Entry 9R95 (electron microscopy, 3.20 A resolution); this record covers chains A and C of the 6 polymer chains in the assembly.

[Chain A]
Molecule: DNA-directed RNA polymerase, mitochondrial
Organism: Homo sapiens
Notes: EC 2.7.7.6
UniProt: O00411 (RPOM_HUMAN); residue numbers follow UniProt; this construct covers 43-1230
Amino-acid sequence (1188 residues; numbered 43 to 1230; the number before each row is that of its first residue):
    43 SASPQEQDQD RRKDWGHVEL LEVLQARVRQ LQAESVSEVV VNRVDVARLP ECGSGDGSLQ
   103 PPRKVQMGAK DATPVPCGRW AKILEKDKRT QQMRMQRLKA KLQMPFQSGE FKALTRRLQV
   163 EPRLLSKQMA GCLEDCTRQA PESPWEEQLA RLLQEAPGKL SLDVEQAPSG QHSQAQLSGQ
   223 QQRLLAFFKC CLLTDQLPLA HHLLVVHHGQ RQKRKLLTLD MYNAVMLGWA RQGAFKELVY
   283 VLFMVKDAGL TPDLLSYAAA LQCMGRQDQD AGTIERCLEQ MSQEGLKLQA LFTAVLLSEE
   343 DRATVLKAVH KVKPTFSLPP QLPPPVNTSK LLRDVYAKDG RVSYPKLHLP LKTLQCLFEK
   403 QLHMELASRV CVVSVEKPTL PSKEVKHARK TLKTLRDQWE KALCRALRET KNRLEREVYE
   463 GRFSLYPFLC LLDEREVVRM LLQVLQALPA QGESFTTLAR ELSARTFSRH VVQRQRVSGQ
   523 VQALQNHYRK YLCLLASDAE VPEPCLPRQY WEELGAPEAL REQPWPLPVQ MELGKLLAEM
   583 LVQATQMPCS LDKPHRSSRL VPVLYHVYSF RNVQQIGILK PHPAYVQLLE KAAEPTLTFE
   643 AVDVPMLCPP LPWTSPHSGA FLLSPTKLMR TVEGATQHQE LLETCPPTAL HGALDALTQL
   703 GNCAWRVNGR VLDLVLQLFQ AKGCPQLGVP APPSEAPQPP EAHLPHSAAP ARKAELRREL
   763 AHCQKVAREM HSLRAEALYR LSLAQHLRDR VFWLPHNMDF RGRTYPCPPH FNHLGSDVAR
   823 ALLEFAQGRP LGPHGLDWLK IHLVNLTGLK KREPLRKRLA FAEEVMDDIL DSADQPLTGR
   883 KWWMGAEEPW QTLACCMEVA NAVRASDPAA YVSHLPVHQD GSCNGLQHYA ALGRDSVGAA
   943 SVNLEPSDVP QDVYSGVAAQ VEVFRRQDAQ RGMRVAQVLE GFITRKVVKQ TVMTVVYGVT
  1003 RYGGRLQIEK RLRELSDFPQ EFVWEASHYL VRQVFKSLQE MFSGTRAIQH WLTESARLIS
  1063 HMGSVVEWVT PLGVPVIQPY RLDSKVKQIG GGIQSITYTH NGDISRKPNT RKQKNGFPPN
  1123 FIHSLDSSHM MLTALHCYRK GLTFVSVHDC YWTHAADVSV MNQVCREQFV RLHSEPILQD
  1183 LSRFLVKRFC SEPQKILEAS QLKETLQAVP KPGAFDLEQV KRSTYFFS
Disordered / not traced: 43-121, 147-157, 200-216, 741-755
Curated features (UniProtKB/Swiss-Prot):
  - active site: Asp922, Lys991, Asp1151
  - natural variant: Gln149 to Ser1230 (deletion: In COXPD55), His250 (H250D: In COXPD55), Pro566 (P566S: In COXPD55), Ser611 (S611F: In COXPD55), Phe641 (F641L: In COXPD55), Pro742 to Pro747 (deletion: In COXPD55), Pro810 (P810S: In COXPD55; uncertain significance), Asp870 (D870N: In COXPD55; uncertain significance), Cys925 to Ser1230 (deletion: In COXPD55), Arg1013 (R1013C: In COXPD55), Ser1193 (S1193F: In COXPD55)
What the authors report for this chain:
  - mutagenesis - W1026A: decreased catalytic activity

[Chain C]
Molecule: Transcription factor A, mitochondrial
Organism: Homo sapiens
UniProt: Q00059 (TFAM_HUMAN); numbering as in UniProt (aligned over 43-245)
Amino-acid sequence (230 residues; each row starts with the number of its first residue):
    16 MSYYHHHHHH DYDIPTTENL YFQGAMGSSV LASCPKKPVS SYLRFSKEQL PIFKAQNPDA
    76 KTTELIRRIA QRWRELPDSK KKIYQDAYRA EWQVYKEEIS RFKEQLTPSQ IMSLEKEIMD
   136 KHLKRKAMTK KKELTLLGKP KRPRSAYNVY VAERFQEAKG DSPQEKLKTV KENWKNLSDS
   196 EKELYIQHAK EDETRYHNEM KSWEEQMIEV GRKDLLRRTI KKQRKYGAEE
Disordered / not traced: 16-42, 171-176, 191-197, 232-245
Sequence notes: initiating methionine (16); expression tag (17-42)
Curated features (UniProtKB/Swiss-Prot):
  - DNA-binding region: Pro50 to Lys118 (HMG box 1), Pro155 to Glu219 (HMG box 2)
  - site (Intercalates between bases and promotes DNA bending): Leu58, Leu182
  - modified residue: Ser55 (Phosphoserine), Ser56 (Phosphoserine), Ser61 (Phosphoserine), Thr122 (Phosphothreonine), Ser160 (Phosphoserine), Ser193 (Phosphoserine), Ser195 (Phosphoserine)
  - natural variant: Pro178 (P178L: In MTDPS15)
  - mutagenesis: Thr77 (T77A: Moderate reduction in DNA bending), Tyr162 (Y162A: Moderate reduction in DNA bending)

[How chain A and chain C interact]
Residue-residue contacts - 22 pairs, chain A then chain C:
  Trp122(A) with Val164(C), hydrogen bond (side chain-backbone); Glu168(C); Glu198(C); Tyr200(C), hydrophobic; His203(C)
  Leu126(A) with His203(C); Asp207(C); Arg210(C); Tyr211(C)
  Lys130(A) with Arg210(C)
  Gln133(A) with Gly153(C), hydrogen bond (side chain-backbone); Lys154(C), hydrogen bond (side chain-backbone); Pro155(C); Glu214(C)
  Arg136(A) with Thr150(C)
  Arg158(A) with Val225(C), hydrogen bond (backbone-backbone); Gly226(C); Arg227(C)
  Arg159(A) with Val225(C), hydrogen bond (backbone-backbone)
  Asn454(A) with Lys228(C)
  Arg458(A) with Lys228(C); Asp229(C), salt bridge
Also at the interface, not in a pair above, chain A (13 interface residues in all): Ile125, Asp129, Leu140, Leu144
Also at the interface, not in a pair above, chain C (23 interface residues in all): Leu152, Lys156, Tyr165, Ala167, Leu199

[In short]
Chain A and chain C form an interface of 13 and 23 residues respectively, with 5 hydrogen bonds and 1 salt
bridge. Polar contacts include Arg458(A)-Asp229(C), Trp122(A)-Val164(C) and Gln133(A)-Gly153(C). The paper
reports that W1026A of chain A reduces catalytic activity.
Here chain A is DNA-directed RNA polymerase, mitochondrial and chain C is Transcription factor A,
mitochondrial, both from Homo sapiens. Entry 9R95 (Cryo-EM structure of the human mitochondrial RNA polymerase
transcription initiation complex (POLRMT/TFAM/TFB2M/DNA/RNA) with a slipped 3-mer ...) was determined by
electron microscopy, deposited together with 9GZM, 9GZN, 9GZO and 9R96.
